PDB entry 8C0V | electron microscopy, 4.10 A resolution (low resolution: residue-level contacts below are approximate; hydrogen-bond / salt-bridge calls are withheld) | chains A and B of the 7 polymer chains in the assembly

== Chain A ==
Name: Peroxisomal ATPase PEX1
From: Saccharomyces cerevisiae
Notes: EC 3.6.4.-
UniProtKB: P24004 (PEX1_YEAST); residue numbers follow UniProt; this construct covers 201-1023
Chain sequence (823 residues; each row starts with the number of its first residue):
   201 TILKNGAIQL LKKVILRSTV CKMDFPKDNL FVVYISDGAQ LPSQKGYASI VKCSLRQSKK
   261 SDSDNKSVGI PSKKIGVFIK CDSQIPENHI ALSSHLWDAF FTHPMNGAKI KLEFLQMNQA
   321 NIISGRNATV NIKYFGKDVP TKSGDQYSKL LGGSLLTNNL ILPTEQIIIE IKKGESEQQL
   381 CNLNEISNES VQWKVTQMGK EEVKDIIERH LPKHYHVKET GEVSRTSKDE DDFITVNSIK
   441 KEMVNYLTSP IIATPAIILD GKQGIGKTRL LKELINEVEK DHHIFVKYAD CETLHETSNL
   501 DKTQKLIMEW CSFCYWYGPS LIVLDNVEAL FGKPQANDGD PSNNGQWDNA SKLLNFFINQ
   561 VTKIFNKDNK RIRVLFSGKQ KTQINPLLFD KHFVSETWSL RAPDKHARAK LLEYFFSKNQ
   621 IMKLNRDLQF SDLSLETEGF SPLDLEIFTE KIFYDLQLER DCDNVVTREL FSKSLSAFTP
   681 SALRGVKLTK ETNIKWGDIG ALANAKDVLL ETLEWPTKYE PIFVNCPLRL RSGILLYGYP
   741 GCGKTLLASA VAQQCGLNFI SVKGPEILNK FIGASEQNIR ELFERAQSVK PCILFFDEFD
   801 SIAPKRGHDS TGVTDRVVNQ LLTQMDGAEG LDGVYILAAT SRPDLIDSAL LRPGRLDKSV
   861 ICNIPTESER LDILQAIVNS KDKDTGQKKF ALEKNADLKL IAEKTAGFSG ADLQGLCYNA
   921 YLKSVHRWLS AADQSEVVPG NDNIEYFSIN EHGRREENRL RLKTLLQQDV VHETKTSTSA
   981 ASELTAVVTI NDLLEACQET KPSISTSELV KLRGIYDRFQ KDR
Metal / ion sites: Mg2+ site 1: Thr468 (together with ATP); Mg2+ site 2: Thr745 (together with ATP)
Residues lining bound ligands:
  - ATP (adenosine-5'-triphosphate), molecule 1: Asp431, Phe433, Ile434, Gln463, Gly464, Gly466, Lys467, Thr468, Arg469, Asp525, Leu611, Phe615, Pro642, Leu643
  - ATP, molecule 2: Asp698, Ile699, Pro740, Gly741, Cys742, Gly743, Lys744, Thr745, Leu746, Glu798, Thr840, Ile873, Gly910, Ala911, Gln914
What the authors report for this chain:
  - binding site for ATP: Lys467, Thr468, Asn526, Lys591, Arg852, Arg855
  - mutagenesis - R852K: abolished catalytic activity (citing earlier work)
  - binding site for unknown peptide: Phe771

== Chain B ==
Name: Peroxisomal ATPase PEX6
From: Saccharomyces cerevisiae
Notes: EC 3.6.4.-
UniProtKB: P33760 (PEX6_YEAST); numbering as in UniProt (aligned over 1-1030)
Chain sequence (1030 residues; numbered 1 to 1030; the number before each row is that of its first residue):
     1 MKASLTFSLS GIYAPCSISR DIYLEYGDKK AECLYGTIRL PQYGPGCTPG KIVHCVLDDS
    61 LPFCSIVVPS KLFGFMPTQP TMDFCYFEPI LDNVVPVLDS VTFLINEQLY SKLMDLPQEM
   121 QQIQFLHYKY NINSMETVVH SRDILTSGLC QILNCSPFPQ GLVDFTETQL ILVNDTEQKL
   181 SALKYANEDE EYALPKIGTN SALSIDLESL PCTISRDLLR PAPHINDDNS IYAFTDAETL
   241 LRLDVTSGSF ITVSNMGCVR LVKLFVLLLP NGFKKRTIYA PPKIIASFPD CSVVTISKSN
   301 IGHTDIPIAN QVFISRVGGW LQSQKCFQNI ILTTLKKFFS ESKRILCQND LIPIAFDSSM
   361 ADLNIAEEND ESDDEDELGQ YYKNDSLVWF FVTSAELDCF SKDNSHFIID PNRTKLITTN
   421 ITNRRPLPLS RSNLQRYYGF AETFYYDLHI FPYVRQLVNI LETSFNCSQR GITLNASVLL
   481 HSTTNNVGKA TMVRFASKYL GIHLLEIDCL SLTSNSRQLD STSKIIGYIR AKCENVLPYA
   541 SPAVIFLAHL DSILLDVNAN QDPEAIKLQK SINFEMSKLL DDFTFKFPGT TFVGSVNNID
   601 NVPSSFRSHM RFEILVPVPS EAQRLRIFQW YLSSHELNRD VQQKVPVSYM DNISFSSLSS
   661 YSAGLTPLDI KSIVETARMT ATARFYQESK KCGWLPQSIL ITQEDLSKAT SKARNEFSVS
   721 IGAPQIPNVT WDDIGGIDFV KGEILDTIDM PLKHPELFTS GMKKRSGILF YGPPGTGKTL
   781 MAKAIATNFS LNFFSVKGPE LLNMYIGESE ANVRRVFQKA REAKPCVIFF DQIDSVAPKR
   841 GNQGDSGGVM DRIVSQLLAE LDGMSTDADG VFVIGATNRP DLLDEALLRP GRFDKLLYLG
   901 IPDTDTKQLN ILEALTRKFV LDNDVKLIEL AKLCPFNYTG ADFYALCSDA MLNAMSRIAR
   961 MVEKKVSQHN ELTGENISTR RWFDKIATKE DTKVVVKMED FLKAQEQLTP SVSRAELNHY
  1021 EAVRANFEGA
Differences from the reference sequence: engineered mutation Gln832 (Glu in P33760)
Residues lining bound ligands:
  - ATP (adenosine-5'-triphosphate), molecule 1: Phe444, Tyr446, Asn485, Asn486, Val487, Gly488, Lys489, Ala490, Thr491, His549, Asn597, Ile627, Tyr631, Pro667, Lys671
  - ATP, molecule 2: Asp733, Ile734, Ile737, Pro773, Pro774, Gly775, Thr776, Gly777, Lys778, Thr779, Leu780, Gln832, Asn878, Ile911, Leu915, Gly940, Ala941, Tyr944
  - ATP, molecule 3: Lys763, Asp862, Ala886, Arg889, Arg892
What the authors report for this chain:
  - mutagenesis - E832Q: decreased catalytic activity
  - binding site for ATP: Lys489, Thr491, His549, Lys671, Arg889, Arg892
  - mutagenesis - R889K: decreased catalytic activity (citing earlier work)
  - binding site for unknown peptide: Tyr805

== Interface between chain A and chain B ==
Pairs across the interface (98):
  Glu492(A) with Lys567(B); Phe574(B)
  Thr493(A) with Phe574(B); Lys578(B)
  Ala529(A) with Lys567(B)
  Gln620(A) with Ile472(B)
  Leu643(A) with Ser608(B)
  Ile647(A) with Ser608(B); Arg611(B)
  Glu650(A) with Leu474(B)
  Phe653(A) with Leu474(B)
  Tyr654(A) with Thr463(B); Ser464(B); Leu474(B); Asn475(B); Ala476(B); Phe612(B)
  Gln657(A) with Thr463(B)
  Leu658(A) with Asn459(B); Glu462(B); Thr463(B); Asn466(B)
  Glu659(A) with Asn459(B)
  Thr679(A) with Glu613(B)
  Ser681(A) with Ser608(B)
  Arg684(A) with Ile599(B); Asp600(B); Val602(B); Arg607(B)
  Thr689(A) with Met864(B)
  Glu691(A) with Ser865(B); Asp867(B)
  Gly741(A) with Arg889(B)
  Thr745(A) with Gly863(B); Met864(B)
  Lys763(A) with Glu860(B)
  Gly764(A) with Gln856(B); Ala859(B)
  Pro765(A) with Glu810(B); Arg852(B); Gln856(B)
  Leu768(A) with Arg852(B)
  Asn769(A) with Ile806(B)
  Lys770(A) with Tyr805(B); Glu808(B)
  Phe771(A) with Asn560(B)
  Glu798(A) with Arg840(B); Ser855(B)
  Asp800(A) with Arg840(B)
  Ser801(A) with Ser855(B)
  Val813(A) with Ile806(B)
  Thr814(A) with Arg852(B)
  Lys883(A) with Gly761(B)
  Lys889(A) with Met762(B)
  Phe890(A) with Met762(B)
  Ala911(A) with Arg889(B); Pro890(B)
  Asp912(A) with Pro890(B)
  Tyr918(A) with Phe758(B); Lys763(B); Lys764(B); Arg765(B)
  Asn919(A) with Lys895(B)
  Tyr921(A) with Leu757(B)
  Leu922(A) with Phe758(B); Arg765(B)
  Val925(A) with Leu757(B)
  His926(A) with Asp746(B); Met750(B)
  Leu929(A) with His754(B); Leu757(B)
  Asn943(A) with Glu177(B)
  Glu945(A) with Val173(B); Asn174(B)
  Tyr946(A) with Tyr110(B); Leu172(B)
  Phe947(A) with Leu172(B)
  Ile949(A) with Leu170(B)
  Asn950(A) with Glu119(B); Gln169(B)
  Glu951(A) with Gln169(B)
  Leu960(A) with Gln169(B)
  Thr964(A) with Ile171(B)
  Gln967(A) with Thr102(B); Asn154(B)
  Val970(A) with Asp651(B); Ile653(B)
  Val971(A) with Leu153(B); Asn154(B)
  Thr985(A) with Leu757(B)
  Glu999(A) with Lys895(B)
  Thr1000(A) with Ala1030(B)
  Lys1001(A) with Asp894(B)
  Ser1003(A) with Leu888(B); Arg889(B); Pro890(B)
  Ser1005(A) with Glu885(B)
  Glu1008(A) with Glu885(B)
Also at the interface, not in a pair above, chain A (81 interface residues in all): Gln463, Thr497, Asn526, Pro534, Lys687, Pro740, Ser749, Phe759, Glu766, Phe795, Asp797, Arg842, Lys881, Asp884, Gln914, Ser948, Gln968, His972, Ala986
Also at the interface, not in a pair above, chain B (76 interface residues in all): Glu167, Thr176, Lys179, Thr473, Pro563, Met610, Asn652, Ser760, Arg814, Leu858
From the paper, about this interface:
  - residue pairs: Lys770(A)-Tyr805(B) (cation-pi contact)
  - interface residues, chain A: Tyr654(A)

== Summary ==
81 residues of chain A face 76 of chain B across their interface. The authors report a cation-pi contact
between Lys770(A) and Tyr805(B). The paper reports a binding site for ATP at Lys467(A), Thr468(A) and
Lys489(B) among others; E832Q and R889K of chain B reduce catalytic activity.
Chain A is Peroxisomal ATPase PEX1 and chain B is Peroxisomal ATPase PEX6, both from Saccharomyces cerevisiae;
the structure, Structure of the peroxisomal Pex1/Pex6 ATPase complex bound to a substrate in single seam
state, was determined by electron microscopy (same publication as 8C0W).
